PDB entry 4KI4 | X-ray diffraction, 2.45 A resolution | chains A and T of the 3 polymer chains in the assembly

Chain A:
Name: DNA polymerase
Source organism: Enterobacteria phage RB69
Notes: EC 2.7.7.7
UniProtKB: Q38087 (DPOL_BPR69); residue numbers follow UniProt; this construct covers 1-903
Sequence (903 residues; row label = number of the first residue in the row):
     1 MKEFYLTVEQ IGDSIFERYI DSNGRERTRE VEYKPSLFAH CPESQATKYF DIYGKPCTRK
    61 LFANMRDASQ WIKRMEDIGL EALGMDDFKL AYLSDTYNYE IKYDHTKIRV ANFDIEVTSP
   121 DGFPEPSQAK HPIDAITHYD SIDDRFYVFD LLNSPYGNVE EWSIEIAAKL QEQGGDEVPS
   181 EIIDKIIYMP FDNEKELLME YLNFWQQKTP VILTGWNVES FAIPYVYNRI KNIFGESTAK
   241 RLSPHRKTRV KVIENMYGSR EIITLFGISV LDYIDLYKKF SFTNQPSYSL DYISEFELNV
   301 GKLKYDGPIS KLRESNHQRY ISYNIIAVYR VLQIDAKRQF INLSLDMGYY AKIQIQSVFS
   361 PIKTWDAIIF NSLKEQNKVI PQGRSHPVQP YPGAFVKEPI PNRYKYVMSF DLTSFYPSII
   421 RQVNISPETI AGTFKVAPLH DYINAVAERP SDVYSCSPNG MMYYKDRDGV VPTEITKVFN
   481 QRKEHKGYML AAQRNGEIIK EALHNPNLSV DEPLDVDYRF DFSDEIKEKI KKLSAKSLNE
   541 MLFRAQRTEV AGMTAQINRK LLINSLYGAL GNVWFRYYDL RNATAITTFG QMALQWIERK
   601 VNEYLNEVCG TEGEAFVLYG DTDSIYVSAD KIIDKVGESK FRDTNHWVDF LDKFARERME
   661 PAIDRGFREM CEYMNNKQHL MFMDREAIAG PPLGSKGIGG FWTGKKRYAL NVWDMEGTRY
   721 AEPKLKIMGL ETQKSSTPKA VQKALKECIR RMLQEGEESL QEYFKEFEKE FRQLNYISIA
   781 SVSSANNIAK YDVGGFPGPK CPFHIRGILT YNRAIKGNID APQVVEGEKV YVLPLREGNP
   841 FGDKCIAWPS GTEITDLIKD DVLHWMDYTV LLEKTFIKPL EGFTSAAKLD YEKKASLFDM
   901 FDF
Not modelled in the structure: 257-258, 902-903
Differences from the reference sequence: engineered mutation Ala222 (Asp in Q38087), Ala327 (Asp in Q38087), Phe415 (Leu in Q38087)
Ion coordination: Na+ site 1: Asp114, Ile115, Glu116; Na+ site 2 near Glu172 (its only coordinating residue here); Ca2+ site 1: Asp192, Glu196; Na+ site 3 near Asn232 (its only coordinating residue here); Ca2+ site 2: Asp411, Leu412, Asp623 (together with dTTP); Na+ site 4: Asn505, Asn507, Lys531; Ca2+ site 3: Glu660, Asp684; Na+ site 5 near Glu686 (its only coordinating residue here); Ca2+ site 4 near Glu716 (its only coordinating residue here)
Residues lining bound ligands: dTTP (TTP): Asp411, Leu412, Thr413, Ser414, Phe415, Tyr416, Pro417, Arg482, Lys486, Lys560, Asn564, Tyr567, Thr622, Asp623
Curated features (UniProtKB/Swiss-Prot):
  - region: Thr248 to Thr264 (Beta hairpin), Lys705 to Tyr708 (Binding of DNA in B-conformation), Leu897 to Phe903 (Interaction with the polymerase clamp)
  - binding site (Mg(2+)): Asp114, Glu116, Asp411, Leu412, Asp623
  - binding site (substrate): Ser414, Tyr416, Arg482, Lys560
  - site: Asp621 (Optimization of metal coordination by the polymerase active site), Lys706 (Optimization of metal coordination by the polymerase active site), Asp714 (Essential for viral replication)
  - mutagenesis: Leu561 (L561A: No effect on the ability to recognize damaged DNA. Increase in probability of nucleotide incorporation), Ser565 (S565G: Increased incorporation efficiency of correct dNMPs; when associated with A-567), Tyr567 (Y567A: Inserts both dCMP and dAMP opposite 8-oxoG rapidly and with equal efficiency. 100-fold increase of dAMP and dGMP when situated opposite guanidinohydantoin ...), Asp621 (D621A: Drastic decrease in the efficiency of incorporation of dGMP), Lys706 (K706A: Almost complete loss of polymerase activity), Asp714 (D714A: Complete loss of viral replication)
What the authors report for this chain:
  - conformationally variable residues: Tyr391
  - mutagenesis - L415F (14-fold): increased catalytic activity on two consecutive ribonucleotides

Chain T:
Molecule: 18-nt DNA/RNA hybrid strand
Sequence (18 nucleotides; numbered 1 to 18; the number before each row is that of its first residue):
     1 ACAGGTAAGC AGTCCGCG

Interface between chain A and chain T:
Contacting residue pairs (41; chain A residue first):
  Ser360(A) - DC2(T)  sugar contact
  Ser360(A) - A3(T)  hydrogen bond to the phosphate
  Pro361(A) - A3(T)  phosphate contact
  Ile362(A) - DC2(T)  phosphate contact
  Ile362(A) - A3(T)  hydrogen bond to the phosphate
  Tyr391(A) - G4(T)  hydrogen bond to the sugar
  Tyr391(A) - DG5(T)  sugar contact
  Pro392(A) - DG5(T)  phosphate contact
  Pro392(A) - DT6(T)  phosphate contact
  Gly393(A) - DG5(T)  hydrogen bond to the phosphate
  Gly393(A) - DT6(T)  hydrogen bond to the phosphate
  Ala394(A) - DT6(T)  sugar contact
  Val396(A) - DT6(T)  phosphate contact
  Val396(A) - DA7(T)  phosphate contact
  Leu561(A) - A3(T)  base contact
  Asn564(A) - A3(T)  base contact
  Ser565(A) - A3(T)  hydrogen bond to the base
  Tyr567(A) - G4(T)  hydrogen bond to the sugar
  Gly568(A) - A3(T)  hydrogen bond to the sugar
  Gly568(A) - G4(T)  sugar contact
  Ala569(A) - A3(T)  hydrogen bond to the sugar
  Asn572(A) - A3(T)  hydrogen bond to the phosphate
  Asn572(A) - G4(T)  hydrogen bond to the phosphate
  Trp574(A) - DA1(T)  base contact
  Trp574(A) - DC2(T)  sugar contact
  Lys705(A) - DA7(T)  salt bridge to the phosphate
  Lys705(A) - DA8(T)  sugar contact
  Lys706(A) - DG5(T)  base contact
  Lys706(A) - DT6(T)  hydrogen bond to the base
  Lys706(A) - DA7(T)  sugar contact
  Arg707(A) - DA8(T)  phosphate contact
  Arg707(A) - DG9(T)  sugar contact
  Glu731(A) - DG9(T)  phosphate contact
  Pro799(A) - DT13(T)  phosphate contact
  Lys800(A) - DG12(T)  hydrogen bond to the base
  Lys800(A) - DT13(T)  hydrogen bond to the phosphate
  Cys801(A) - DG12(T)  sugar contact
  Phe803(A) - DA11(T)  sugar contact
  Lys844(A) - DG12(T)  salt bridge to the phosphate
  Lys874(A) - DA11(T)  salt bridge to the phosphate
  Lys878(A) - DC10(T)  salt bridge to the phosphate
Interface residues without a listed pair, chain A (32 interface residues in all): Lys363, Glu398, Gly571, Lys734, Arg806

In short:
Chain A and chain T form an interface of 32 and 13 residues respectively, with 14 hydrogen bonds and 4 salt
bridges. Polar pairs include Ser565(A)-A3(T), Lys706(A)-DT6(T) and Lys800(A)-DG12(T). Ligands of chain A:
dTTP. From the paper: L415F of chain A increases catalytic activity on two consecutive ribonucleotides;
conformational variability at Tyr391(A).
Here chain A is DNA polymerase (Enterobacteria phage RB69) and chain T is an 18-nt DNA/RNA hybrid strand.
Entry 4KI4 (Ternary complex of rb69 mutant L415F with ribonucleotides at 0 and -1 position) was determined by
X-ray diffraction (same publication as 4KHQ, 4KHS, 4KHU, 4KHW, 4KHY and 4KI6).
